PDB entry 8HNT | X-ray diffraction, 3.06 A resolution | chains A and C of the 3 polymer chains in the assembly

Chain A:
Molecule: CRISPR-associated endonuclease Cas9
From: Haemophilus parainfluenzae
Reference sequence: F0ET08 (F0ET08_HAEPA); residue numbers follow UniProt; this construct covers 1-1054
Chain sequence (1055 residues; numbered 0 to 1054; the number before each row is that of its first residue; numbering starts at 0):
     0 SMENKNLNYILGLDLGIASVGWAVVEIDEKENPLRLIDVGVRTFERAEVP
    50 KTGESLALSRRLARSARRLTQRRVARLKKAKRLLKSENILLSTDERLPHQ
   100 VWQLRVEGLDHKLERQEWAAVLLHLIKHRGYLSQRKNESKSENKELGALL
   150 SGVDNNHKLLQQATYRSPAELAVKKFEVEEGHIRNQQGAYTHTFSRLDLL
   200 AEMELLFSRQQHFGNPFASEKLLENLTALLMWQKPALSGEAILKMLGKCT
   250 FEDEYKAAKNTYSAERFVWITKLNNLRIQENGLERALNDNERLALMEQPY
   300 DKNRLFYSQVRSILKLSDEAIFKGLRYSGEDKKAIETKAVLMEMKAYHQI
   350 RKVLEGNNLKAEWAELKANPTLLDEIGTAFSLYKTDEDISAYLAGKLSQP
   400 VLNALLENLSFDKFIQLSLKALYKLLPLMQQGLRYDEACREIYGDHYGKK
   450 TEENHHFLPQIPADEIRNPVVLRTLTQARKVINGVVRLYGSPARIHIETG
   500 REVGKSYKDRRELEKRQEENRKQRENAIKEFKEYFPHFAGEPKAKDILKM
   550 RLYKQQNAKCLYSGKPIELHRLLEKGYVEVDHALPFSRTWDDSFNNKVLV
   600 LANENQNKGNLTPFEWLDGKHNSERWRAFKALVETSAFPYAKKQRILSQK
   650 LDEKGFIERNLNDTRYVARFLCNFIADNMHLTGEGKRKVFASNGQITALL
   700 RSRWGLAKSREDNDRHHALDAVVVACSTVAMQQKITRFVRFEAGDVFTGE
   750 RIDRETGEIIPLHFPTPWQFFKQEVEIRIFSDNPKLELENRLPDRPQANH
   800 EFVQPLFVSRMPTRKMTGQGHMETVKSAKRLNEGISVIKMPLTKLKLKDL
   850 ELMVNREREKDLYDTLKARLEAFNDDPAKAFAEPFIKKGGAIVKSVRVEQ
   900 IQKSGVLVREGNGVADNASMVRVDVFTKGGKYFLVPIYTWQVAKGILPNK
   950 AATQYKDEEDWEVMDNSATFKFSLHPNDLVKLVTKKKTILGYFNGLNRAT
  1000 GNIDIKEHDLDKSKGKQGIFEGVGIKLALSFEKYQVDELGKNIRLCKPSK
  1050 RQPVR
Not modelled in the structure: 0-3, 133-136, 236-248, 327-329, 357-362, 445-452, 745-759, 888-889
Sequence notes: expression tag (0)

Chain C:
Molecule: anti-CRISPR protein AcrIIC4
From: Haemophilus parainfluenzae
Chain sequence (89 residues; row label = number of the first residue in the row; numbering starts at 0):
     0 SMKITSSNFATIATSENFAKLSVLPKNHREPIKGLFKSAVEQFSSARDFF
    50 KNENYSKELAEKFNKEAVNEAVEKLQKAIDLAEKQGIQF
Not modelled in the structure: 0

Chain A / chain C interface:
Contacting residue pairs (43; chain A residue first):
  K78(A) - E65(C)  salt bridge
  L131(A) - N53(C)
  E223(A) - L58(C)
  N224(A) - K61(C)  hydrogen bond
  T226(A) - L58(C)
  A227(A) - L58(C)  hydrophobic
  A227(A) - K61(C)
  A227(A) - F62(C)
  M230(A) - N53(C)
  M230(A) - Y54(C)  hydrogen bond (backbone-side chain)
  W231(A) - F48(C)
  W231(A) - Y54(C)
  W231(A) - F62(C)
  Q232(A) - F48(C)
  Q232(A) - Y54(C)  hydrogen bond (backbone-side chain)
  P234(A) - S44(C)
  P234(A) - D47(C)
  P234(A) - F48(C)  hydrophobic
  K255(A) - T13(C)
  K255(A) - S14(C)
  K255(A) - E15(C)  salt bridge
  L381(A) - A9(C)
  L381(A) - F42(C)
  Y382(A) - S5(C)
  Y382(A) - S6(C)  hydrogen bond (side chain-backbone)
  K383(A) - F42(C)
  K383(A) - S43(C)
  K383(A) - A45(C)
  K383(A) - N63(C)  hydrogen bond (backbone-side chain)
  K383(A) - V67(C)
  T384(A) - S5(C)  hydrogen bond
  T384(A) - V67(C)
  D385(A) - K64(C)  salt bridge
  D387(A) - S5(C)  hydrogen bond
  D387(A) - S6(C)  hydrogen bond
  L405(A) - F49(C)
  E406(A) - F49(C)
  N407(A) - F49(C)
  L408(A) - R46(C)
  S409(A) - R46(C)
  S409(A) - D47(C)  hydrogen bond (side chain-backbone)
  F410(A) - S43(C)
  D411(A) - S43(C)  hydrogen bond (backbone-side chain)
Also at the interface, not in a pair above, chain A (25 interface residues in all): S380
Also at the interface, not in a pair above, chain C (24 interface residues in all): E57

Summary:
The interface between chain A and chain C involves 25 residues on one side and 24 on the other; the contacts
include 10 hydrogen bonds and 3 salt bridges. Polar pairs include K78(A)-E65(C), K255(A)-E15(C) and
D385(A)-K64(C).
Here chain A is CRISPR-associated endonuclease Cas9 and chain C is anti-CRISPR protein AcrIIC4, both from
Haemophilus parainfluenzae. Entry 8HNT (Crystal structure of anti-CRISPR protein AcrIIC4 bound to
HpaCas9-sgRNA surveillance complex) was determined by X-ray diffraction (same publication as 8HNV and 8HNW).
